PDB entry 7ME4 | X-ray diffraction, 1.75 A resolution | chain A

# Chain A
Protein: Tyrosine-protein kinase transmembrane receptor Ror2
From: Drosophila melanogaster
Notes: EC 2.7.10.1; fragment: Extracellular domain
Reference sequence: Q9V6K3 (ROR2_DROME); numbering as in UniProt (aligned over 42-321)
Chain sequence (280 residues; each row starts with the number of its first residue):
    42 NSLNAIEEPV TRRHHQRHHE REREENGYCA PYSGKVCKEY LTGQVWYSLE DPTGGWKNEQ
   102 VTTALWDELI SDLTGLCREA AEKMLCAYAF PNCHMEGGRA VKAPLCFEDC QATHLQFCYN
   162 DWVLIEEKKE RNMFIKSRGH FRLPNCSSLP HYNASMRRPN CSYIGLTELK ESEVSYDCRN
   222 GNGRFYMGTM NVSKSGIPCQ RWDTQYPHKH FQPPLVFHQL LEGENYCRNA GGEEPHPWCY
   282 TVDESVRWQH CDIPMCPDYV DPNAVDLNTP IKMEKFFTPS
Disordered / not traced: 42-67, 90-94, 195-196, 302-321
Disulfides: Cys70-Cys134, Cys78-Cys127, Cys118-Cys159, Cys147-Cys202, Cys151-Cys187, Cys219-Cys297, Cys240-Cys280, Cys268-Cys292
Glycans and other covalent adducts: N-acetylglucosamine (NAG) linked to Asn186
Ligand contacts: palmitoleic acid (PAM): Leu106, Leu110, Leu114, Cys118, Ala122, Met125, Leu126, Tyr129, Thr154, Cys159, Asp162, Trp163, Ile166, Lys170, Ile176, Arg179, Phe182, Arg183, Leu184, Pro185
Reported in the primary citation:
  - binding site for palmitoleic acid: Leu106, Leu110, Leu114, Ala122, Met125, Leu126, Tyr129, Thr154, Lys170, Arg179, Arg183, Leu184, Pro185

# Overview
Chain A binds palmitoleic acid. N-acetylglucosamine is covalently linked to Asn186. From the paper: a binding
site for palmitoleic acid at Leu106, Leu110 and Leu114 among others.
Chain A is Tyrosine-protein kinase transmembrane receptor Ror2 (Drosophila melanogaster); the structure,
Structure of the extracellular WNT-binding module in Drosophila Ror2/Nrk, was determined by X-ray diffraction,
deposited together with 7ME5.
